PDB entry 4X7C | X-ray diffraction, 2.00 A resolution | chains A and B of the 4 polymer chains in the assembly

== Chain A (and B) ==
Protein: VP1
Organism: Norovirus Hu/GII-4/Saga1/2006/JP
Notes: chain B of this document is another copy of the same molecule, construct and numbering; everything in this record applies to it too
Reference sequence: B5BTR4 (B5BTR4_9CALI); numbering as in UniProt (aligned over 225-530)
Sequence (307 residues; numbered 224 to 530; the number before each row is that of its first residue):
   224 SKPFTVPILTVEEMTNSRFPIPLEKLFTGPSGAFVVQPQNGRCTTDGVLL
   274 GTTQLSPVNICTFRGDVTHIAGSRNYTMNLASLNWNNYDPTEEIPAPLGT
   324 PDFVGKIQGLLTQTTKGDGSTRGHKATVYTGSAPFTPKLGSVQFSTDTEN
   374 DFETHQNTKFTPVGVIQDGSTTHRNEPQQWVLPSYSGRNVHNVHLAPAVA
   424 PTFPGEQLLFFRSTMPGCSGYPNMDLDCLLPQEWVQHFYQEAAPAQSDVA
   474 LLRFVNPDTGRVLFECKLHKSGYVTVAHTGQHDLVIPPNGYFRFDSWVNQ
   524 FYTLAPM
Sequence notes: expression tag (224)

== Chain A / chain B interface ==
Contacting residue pairs - 83 pairs, chain A then chain B:
  Pro230(A) with Gln463(B)
  Ile231(A) with Gln463(B), hydrogen bond (backbone-side chain)
  Leu232(A) with Leu278(B), hydrophobic; Gln463(B)
  Glu235(A) with Asn307(B), hydrogen bond
  Glu236(A) with Leu278(B); Tyr462(B)
  Thr238(A) with Ser279(B); Val281(B)
  Pro243(A) with Val281(B)
  Ile244(A) with Val281(B); Lys382(B)
  Pro245(A) with Val281(B); Asn282(B); Arg287(B)
  Leu278(A) with Leu232(B), hydrophobic; Glu236(B)
  Ser279(A) with Thr238(B), hydrogen bond
  Pro280(A) with Pro280(B), hydrophobic
  Val281(A) with Thr238(B); Pro243(B); Ile244(B); Pro245(B)
  Asn282(A) with Pro245(B)
  Arg287(A) with Pro245(B)
  Asn307(A) with Glu235(B)
  Leu333(A) with Leu333(B), hydrophobic; Lys348(B); Val386(B), hydrophobic
  Thr335(A) with Val386(B); Pro439(B); Gly440(B); Cys441(B)
  Gln336(A) with Gly440(B)
  Thr337(A) with Met447(B)
  Asp341(A) with Tyr444(B)
  Gly342(A) with Gly443(B); Tyr444(B)
  Ser343(A) with Gly443(B); Tyr444(B)
  Thr344(A) with Gly440(B); Cys441(B); Ser442(B), hydrogen bond (side chain-backbone); Gly443(B), hydrogen bond (side chain-backbone); Pro445(B); Met447(B)
  Arg345(A) with Gly440(B); Cys441(B)
  Gly346(A) with Lys348(B), hydrogen bond (backbone-side chain); Cys441(B), hydrogen bond (backbone-backbone)
  Lys348(A) with Gly346(B), hydrogen bond (side chain-backbone)
  Lys382(A) with Ile244(B); Pro439(B)
  Thr384(A) with Val386(B)
  Val386(A) with Leu333(B), hydrophobic; Thr335(B); Thr384(B)
  Pro439(A) with Thr335(B); Lys382(B)
  Gly440(A) with Thr335(B); Gln336(B); Thr344(B); Arg345(B)
  Cys441(A) with Thr335(B); Thr344(B); Arg345(B); Gly346(B), hydrogen bond (backbone-backbone)
  Ser442(A) with Thr344(B), hydrogen bond (backbone-side chain)
  Gly443(A) with Gly342(B); Ser343(B); Thr344(B), hydrogen bond (backbone-side chain)
  Tyr444(A) with Asp341(B); Gly342(B); Ser343(B)
  Pro445(A) with Thr344(B)
  Met447(A) with Thr337(B); Thr344(B)
  Glu456(A) with Gln459(B)
  Gln459(A) with Glu456(B)
  Tyr462(A) with Glu236(B), hydrogen bond
  Gln463(A) with Pro230(B); Ile231(B), hydrogen bond (side chain-backbone); Leu232(B)
Interface residues without a listed pair, chain A (44 interface residues in all): Gln331, His347
Interface residues without a listed pair, chain B (44 interface residues in all): Gly332, His347

== Summary ==
Chain A and chain B each contribute 44 residues to their interface; the contacts include 13 hydrogen bonds.
Polar contacts include Ile231(A)-Gln463(B), Glu235(A)-Asn307(B) and Ser279(A)-Thr238(B).
Chain A and chain B are both VP1 (Norovirus Hu/GII-4/Saga1/2006/JP); the structure, Crystal structure of
Saga-2006 GII.4 P domain in complex with Nano-85, was determined by X-ray diffraction (same publication as
4X7D, 4X7E and 4X7F).
